Entry 7LYB (electron microscopy, 3.28 A resolution); this record covers chains F and I of the 13 polymer chains in the assembly.

== Chain F ==
Name: Histone H4
Source organism: Homo sapiens
UniProtKB: P62805 (H4_HUMAN); residues 0-102 here correspond to UniProt positions 1-103 (UniProt number = residue number + 1)
Sequence (107 residues; each row starts with the number of its first residue; numbers below 1 keep their minus sign (Gly-4 is residue -4)):
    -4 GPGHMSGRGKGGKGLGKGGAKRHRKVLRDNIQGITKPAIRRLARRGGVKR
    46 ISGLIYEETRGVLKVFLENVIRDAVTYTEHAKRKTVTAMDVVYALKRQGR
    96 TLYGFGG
Not modelled in the structure: -4 to 22
Differences from the reference sequence: expression tag (-4 to -1)
Swiss-Prot annotation at these positions:
  - DNA-binding region: Lys16 to Lys20
  - modified residue: Ser1 (N-acetylserine), Arg3 (Asymmetric dimethylarginine), Lys5 (N6-(2-hydroxyisobutyryl)lysine), Lys8 (N6-(2-hydroxyisobutyryl)lysine), Lys12 (N6-(2-hydroxyisobutyryl)lysine), Lys16 (N6-(2-hydroxyisobutyryl)lysine), Lys20 (N6,N6,N6-trimethyllysine), Lys31 (N6-(2-hydroxyisobutyryl)lysine), Lys44 (N6-(2-hydroxyisobutyryl)lysine), Ser47 (Phosphoserine), Tyr51 (Phosphotyrosine), Lys59 (N6-(2-hydroxyisobutyryl)lysine), Lys77 (N6-(2-hydroxyisobutyryl)lysine), Lys79 (N6-(2-hydroxyisobutyryl)lysine), Thr80 (Phosphothreonine), Tyr88 (Phosphotyrosine), Lys91 (N6-(2-hydroxyisobutyryl)lysine)
  - cross-link (Glycyl lysine isopeptide (Lys-Gly)): Lys12 (interchain with G-Cter in SUMO2), Lys20 (interchain with G-Cter in SUMO2), Lys31 (interchain with G-Cter in SUMO2), Lys59 (interchain with G-Cter in SUMO2), Lys79 (interchain with G-Cter in SUMO2), Lys91 (interchain with G-Cter in SUMO2)

== Chain I ==
Molecule: 147-nt DNA strand
Source organism: Homo sapiens
Sequence (147 nucleotides; row label = number of the first residue in the row; numbers below 1 keep their minus sign (DA-73 is residue -73)):
   -73 ATCGAGAATCCCGGTGCCGAGGCCGCTCAATTGGTCGTAGACAGCTCTAG
   -23 CACCGCTTAAACGCACGTACGCGCTGTCCCCCGCGTTTTAACCGCCAAGG
    27 GGATTACTCCCTAGTCTCCAGGCACGTGTCAGATATATACATCCGAT

== How chain F and chain I interact ==
Residue-residue contacts (10; chain F residue first):
  Arg35(F) with DC8(I), salt bridge to the phosphate
  Arg45(F) with DC7(I), sugar contact; DC8(I), phosphate contact
  Ile46(F) with DC7(I), sugar contact; DC8(I), hydrogen bond to the phosphate
  Gly48(F) with DC7(I), hydrogen bond to the phosphate
  Arg78(F) with DG28(I), phosphate contact
  Lys79(F) with DG27(I), phosphate contact; DG28(I), hydrogen bond to the phosphate
  Thr80(F) with DG28(I), phosphate contact
Interface residues without a listed pair, chain F (11 interface residues in all): Arg39, Lys44, Ser47, Lys77
Interface residues without a listed pair, chain I (5 interface residues in all): DA29

== Summary ==
Chain F and chain I form an interface of 11 and 5 residues respectively; the contacts include 3 hydrogen bonds
and 1 salt bridge. Among the polar pairs are Ile46(F)-DC8(I), Gly48(F)-DC7(I) and Lys79(F)-DG28(I). Curated
annotation (UniProt) lists a DNA-binding region on chain F.
Chain F is Histone H4 and chain I is a 147-nt DNA strand, both from Homo sapiens; the structure, Cryo-EM
structure of the human nucleosome core particle in complex with BRCA1-BARD1-UbcH5c, was determined by electron
microscopy together with 7LYA from the same study.
